Entry 8Z0L (electron microscopy, 2.57 A resolution); this record covers chains B and I of the 12 polymer chains in the assembly.

== Chain B ==
Molecule: type I-F CRISPR-associated protein Csy3
From: Selenomonas sp
Sequence (325 residues; numbered 11 to 335; the number before each row is that of its first residue):
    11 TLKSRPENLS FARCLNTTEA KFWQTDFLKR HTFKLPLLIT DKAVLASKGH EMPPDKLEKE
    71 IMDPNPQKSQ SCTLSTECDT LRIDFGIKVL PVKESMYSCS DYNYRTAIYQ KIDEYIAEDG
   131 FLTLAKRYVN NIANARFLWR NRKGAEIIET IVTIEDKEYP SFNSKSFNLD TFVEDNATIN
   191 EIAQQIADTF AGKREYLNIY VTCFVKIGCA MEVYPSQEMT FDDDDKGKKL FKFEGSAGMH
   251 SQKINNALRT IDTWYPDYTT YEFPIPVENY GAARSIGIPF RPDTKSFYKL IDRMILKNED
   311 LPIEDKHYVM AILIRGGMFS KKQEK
Disordered / not traced: 334-335

== Chain I ==
Molecule: 32-nt DNA strand
From: Selenomonas sp
Sequence (32 nucleotides; each row starts with the number of its first residue; numbers below 1 keep their minus sign (DA-14 is residue -14)):
   -14 AGCGCACCTA ATTTCCTGAC GGCAATCCGC AC

== How chain B and chain I interact ==
Residue-residue contacts (18):
  Lys58(B) - DC0(I)  phosphate contact
  Lys58(B) - DC1(I)  salt bridge to the phosphate
  His60(B) - DT2(I)  sugar contact
  Asp73(B) - DC0(I)  phosphate contact
  Pro74(B) - DC0(I)  sugar contact
  Asn75(B) - DC1(I)  sugar contact
  Asn75(B) - DT2(I)  hydrogen bond to the base
  Pro76(B) - DC0(I)  base contact
  Pro76(B) - DC1(I)  sugar contact
  Gln77(B) - DC1(I)  phosphate contact
  Gln77(B) - DT2(I)  base contact
  Thr230(B) - DG7(I)  base contact
  Phe231(B) - DG7(I)  base contact
  Lys236(B) - DT2(I)  base contact
  Met328(B) - DA9(I)  base contact
  Met328(B) - DA10(I)  base contact
  Lys332(B) - DA10(I)  phosphate contact
  Lys332(B) - DT11(I)  phosphate contact
Also at the interface, not in a pair above, chain B (15 interface residues in all): Glu17, Glu70, Met229
Also at the interface, not in a pair above, chain I (9 interface residues in all): DT-1, DG3

== Summary ==
The interface between chain B and chain I involves 15 residues on one side and 9 on the other, with 1 hydrogen
bond and 1 salt bridge. Among the polar pairs are Asn75(B)-DT2(I) and Lys58(B)-DC1(I).
Here chain B is type I-F CRISPR-associated protein Csy3 and chain I is a 32-nt DNA strand, both from
Selenomonas sp. Entry 8Z0L (Cryo-EM structure of Cas8-HNH system at partial R-loop state) was determined by
electron microscopy, deposited together with 8Z0K, 8ZDY and 8ZNR.
